PDB entry 4WTR | X-ray diffraction, 2.27 A resolution | chain A

Chain A:
Name: beta-1,3-glucanosyltransferase
Organism: Rhizomucor miehei CAU432
Notes: EC 2.4.1.-; engineered mutation(s): E189A
Chain sequence (298 residues; numbered -33 to 264; the number before each row is that of its first residue; numbers below 1 keep their minus sign (Met-33 is residue -33)):
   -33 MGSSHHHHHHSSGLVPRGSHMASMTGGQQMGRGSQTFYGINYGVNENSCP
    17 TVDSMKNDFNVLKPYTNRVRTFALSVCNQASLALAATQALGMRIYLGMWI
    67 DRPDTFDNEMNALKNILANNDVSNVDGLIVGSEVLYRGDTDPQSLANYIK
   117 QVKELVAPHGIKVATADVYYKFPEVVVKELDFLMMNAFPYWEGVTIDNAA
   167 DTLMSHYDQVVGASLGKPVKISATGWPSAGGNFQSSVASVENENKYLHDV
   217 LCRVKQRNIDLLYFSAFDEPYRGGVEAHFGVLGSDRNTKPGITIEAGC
Not modelled in the structure: -33 to -2
Disulfide bonds: Cys15-Cys43, Cys218-Cys264

Summary:
Chain A is beta-1,3-glucanosyltransferase (Rhizomucor miehei CAU432); the structure, Active-site mutant of
Rhizomucor miehei beta-1,3-glucanosyltransferase in complex with laminaribiose, was determined by X-ray
diffraction (same publication as 4WTP and 4WTS).
